3TKR - chains F and D of the 10 polymer chains in the assembly; structure by X-ray diffraction, 2.10 A resolution.

Chain F (and D):
Name: Peroxiredoxin-4
Organism: Homo sapiens
Notes: EC 1.11.1.15; chain D of this document is another copy of the same molecule, construct and numbering; everything in this record applies to it too
UniProtKB: Q13162 (PRDX4_HUMAN); residues 1-234 here correspond to UniProt positions 38-271 (UniProt number = residue number + 37)
Chain sequence (246 residues; each row starts with the number of its first residue; numbers below 1 keep their minus sign (Met-11 is residue -11)):
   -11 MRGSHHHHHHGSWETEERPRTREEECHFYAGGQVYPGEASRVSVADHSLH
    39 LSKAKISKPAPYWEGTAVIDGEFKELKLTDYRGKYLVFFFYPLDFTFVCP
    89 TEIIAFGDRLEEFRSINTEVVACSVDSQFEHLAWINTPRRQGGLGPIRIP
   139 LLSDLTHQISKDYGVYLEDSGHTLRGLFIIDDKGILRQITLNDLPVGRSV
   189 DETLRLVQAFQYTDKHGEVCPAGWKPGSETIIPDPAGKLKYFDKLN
Not modelled in the structure: -11 to 37
Sequence notes: expression tag (-11 to 0); engineered mutation Glu118 (Thr155 in Q13162)
UniProt features mapped onto this chain:
  - active site: Cys87 (Cysteine sulfenic acid (-SOH) intermediate)

Chain F / chain D interface:
Residue-residue contacts (115):
  His38(F) with His38(D); Leu39(D); Ser40(D), hydrogen bond (backbone-backbone); Lys43(D)
  Leu39(F) with His38(D); Leu39(D), hydrophobic
  Ser40(F) with His38(D), hydrogen bond (backbone-backbone)
  Lys43(F) with His38(D)
  Ile44(F) with Leu162(D), hydrophobic; Leu179(D); Asp181(D)
  Lys46(F) with Asp157(D), salt bridge
  Phe83(F) with Lys226(D)
  Phe85(F) with Ile219(D); Pro221(D); Asp222(D); Pro223(D); Lys226(D); Phe230(D)
  Val86(F) with Val207(D), hydrophobic; Cys208(D)
  Pro88(F) with Phe230(D), hydrophobic
  Thr89(F) with Pro209(D); Ala210(D), hydrogen bond (side chain-backbone); Ile219(D); Tyr229(D)
  Glu90(F) with Ala210(D)
  Ala93(F) with Ala210(D), hydrophobic
  Arg127(F) with Phe230(D); Asn234(D)
  Arg128(F) with Leu227(D); Phe230(D); Asp231(D), salt bridge; Asn234(D), hydrogen bond (side chain-backbone)
  Gln129(F) with Lys226(D); Leu227(D)
  Gly130(F) with Phe230(D)
  Asp157(F) with Lys46(D), salt bridge
  Leu162(F) with Ile44(D), hydrophobic
  Arg175(F) with Asn180(D); Asp181(D), salt bridge; Pro183(D)
  Gln176(F) with Thr178(D); Leu179(D), hydrogen bond (side chain-backbone); Asn180(D), hydrogen bond
  Ile177(F) with Ile177(D); Thr178(D); Leu179(D), hydrogen bond (backbone-backbone)
  Thr178(F) with Gln176(D); Ile177(D)
  Leu179(F) with Ile44(D); Gln176(D), hydrogen bond (backbone-side chain); Ile177(D), hydrogen bond (backbone-backbone)
  Asn180(F) with Gln176(D), hydrogen bond; Leu194(D)
  Asp181(F) with Ile44(D); Arg175(D), salt bridge; Phe198(D)
  Pro183(F) with Arg175(D); Thr201(D); Val207(D); Cys208(D), hydrogen bond (backbone-backbone)
  Val184(F) with Leu194(D), hydrophobic; Ala197(D), hydrophobic; Phe198(D), hydrophobic; Cys208(D)
  Gly185(F) with Arg193(D), hydrogen bond (backbone-side chain); Cys208(D), hydrogen bond (backbone-backbone)
  Arg186(F) with Arg193(D); Ala210(D); Gly211(D), hydrogen bond (backbone-backbone)
  Ser187(F) with Glu190(D); Arg193(D)
  Glu190(F) with Ser187(D); Glu190(D)
  Arg193(F) with Gly185(D), hydrogen bond (side chain-backbone); Arg186(D); Ser187(D)
  Leu194(F) with Asn180(D); Val184(D), hydrophobic
  Ala197(F) with Val184(D), hydrophobic
  Phe198(F) with Asp181(D); Val184(D), hydrophobic
  Thr201(F) with Pro183(D); Val184(D)
  Val207(F) with Val86(D), hydrophobic; Pro183(D)
  Cys208(F) with Val86(D); Pro183(D), hydrogen bond (backbone-backbone); Val184(D); Gly185(D), hydrogen bond (backbone-backbone)
  Pro209(F) with Thr89(D)
  Ala210(F) with Thr89(D), hydrogen bond (backbone-side chain); Glu90(D); Ala93(D), hydrophobic; Arg186(D)
  Gly211(F) with Arg186(D), hydrogen bond (backbone-backbone)
  Ile219(F) with Phe85(D); Thr89(D)
  Pro221(F) with Phe85(D)
  Asp222(F) with Phe85(D)
  Lys226(F) with Phe83(D); Phe85(D); Gln129(D)
  Leu227(F) with Arg128(D); Gln129(D)
  Tyr229(F) with Thr89(D)
  Phe230(F) with Phe85(D); Pro88(D), hydrophobic; Arg127(D); Arg128(D); Gly130(D)
  Asp231(F) with Arg128(D), salt bridge
  Asn234(F) with Arg127(D); Arg128(D), hydrogen bond (backbone-side chain)
Other interface residues (no listed pair), chain F (55 interface residues in all): Ala42, Ser45, Thr84, Pro223
Other interface residues (no listed pair), chain D (56 interface residues in all): Ala42, Ser45, Thr84, Ile220

Overview:
The interface between chain F and chain D involves 55 residues on one side and 56 on the other; the contacts
include 20 hydrogen bonds and 6 salt bridges. Among the polar pairs are Lys46(F)-Asp157(D),
Arg128(F)-Asp231(D) and Arg175(F)-Asp181(D).
Both chains are Peroxiredoxin-4 (Homo sapiens). Entry 3TKR (Crystal structure of full-length human
peroxiredoxin 4 with T118E mutation) was determined by X-ray diffraction, deposited together with 3TKP, 3TKQ
and 3TKS.
